Entry 7P09 (electron microscopy, 2.70 A resolution); this record covers chains A and F of the 7 polymer chains in the assembly.

== Chain A (and F) ==
Name: Lon protease homolog, mitochondrial
From: Homo sapiens
Notes: EC 3.4.21.53; chain F of this document is another copy of the same molecule, construct and numbering; everything in this record applies to it too
Reference sequence: P36776 (LONM_HUMAN); numbering as in UniProt (aligned over 67-949)
Sequence (885 residues; each row starts with the number of its first residue):
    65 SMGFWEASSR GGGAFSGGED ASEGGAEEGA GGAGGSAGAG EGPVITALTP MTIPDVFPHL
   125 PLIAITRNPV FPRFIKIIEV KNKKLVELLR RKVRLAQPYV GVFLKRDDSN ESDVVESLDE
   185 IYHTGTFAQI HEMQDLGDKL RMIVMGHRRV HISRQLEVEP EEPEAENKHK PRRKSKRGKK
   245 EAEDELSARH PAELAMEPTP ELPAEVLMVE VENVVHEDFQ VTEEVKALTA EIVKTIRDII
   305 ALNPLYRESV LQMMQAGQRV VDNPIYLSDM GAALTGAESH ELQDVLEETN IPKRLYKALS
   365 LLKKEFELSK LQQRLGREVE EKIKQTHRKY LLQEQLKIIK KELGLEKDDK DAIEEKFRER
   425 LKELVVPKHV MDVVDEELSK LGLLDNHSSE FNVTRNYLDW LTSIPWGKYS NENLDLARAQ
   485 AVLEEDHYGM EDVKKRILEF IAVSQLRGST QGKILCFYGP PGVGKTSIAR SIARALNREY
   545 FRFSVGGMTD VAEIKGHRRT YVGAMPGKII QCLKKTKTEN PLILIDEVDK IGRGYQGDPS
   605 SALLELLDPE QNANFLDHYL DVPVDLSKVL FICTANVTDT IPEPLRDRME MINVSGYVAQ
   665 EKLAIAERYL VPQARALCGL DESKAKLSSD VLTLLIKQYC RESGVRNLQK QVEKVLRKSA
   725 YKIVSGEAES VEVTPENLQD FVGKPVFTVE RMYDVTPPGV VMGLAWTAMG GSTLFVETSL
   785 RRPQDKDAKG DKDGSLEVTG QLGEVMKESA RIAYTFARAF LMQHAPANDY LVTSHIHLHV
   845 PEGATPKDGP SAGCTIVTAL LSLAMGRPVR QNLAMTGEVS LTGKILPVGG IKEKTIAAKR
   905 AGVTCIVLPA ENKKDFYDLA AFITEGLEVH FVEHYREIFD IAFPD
Unresolved in the structure: 65-409, 788-793 (chain F: 65-409, 563-567, 595-601, 788-795)
Differences from the reference sequence: expression tag (65-66)
Bound ions: Mg2+: Thr530 (together with ATP)
Small-molecule neighbours: ATP (adenosine-5'-triphosphate): Asp490, His491, Tyr492, Met494, Pro524, Pro525, Gly526, Val527, Gly528, Lys529, Thr530, Ser531, Glu591, Asn640, Tyr661, Ile669, Tyr673, Val709, Arg710, Gln713

== Interface between chain A and chain F ==
Residue-residue contacts - 55 pairs, chain A then chain F:
  Glu440(A) - Arg459(F)  salt bridge
  Lys444(A) - His451(F)
  Leu447(A) - His451(F)
  Leu480(A) - Tyr725(F)  hydrophobic
  Leu480(A) - Val728(F)  hydrophobic
  Gln484(A) - Tyr725(F)  hydrogen bond
  Arg500(A) - Arg721(F)
  Leu502(A) - Tyr725(F)  hydrophobic
  Glu503(A) - Arg721(F)  salt bridge
  Glu503(A) - Lys722(F)  salt bridge
  Glu503(A) - Tyr725(F)
  Ala506(A) - Ala724(F)
  Ala506(A) - Tyr725(F)  hydrophobic
  Ala506(A) - Val728(F)
  Val507(A) - Cys682(F)
  Gln509(A) - Val728(F)
  Leu510(A) - Leu684(F)  hydrophobic
  Leu510(A) - Val728(F)  hydrophobic
  Arg511(A) - Leu681(F)  hydrogen bond (side chain-backbone)
  Glu647(A) - Lys594(F)
  Asp651(A) - Arg710(F)  salt bridge
  Asp795(A) - Arg786(F)  hydrogen bond (backbone-side chain)
  Asp797(A) - Arg786(F)  salt bridge
  Glu808(A) - Gln805(F)
  Val809(A) - Gln805(F)
  Val809(A) - Gly847(F)
  Glu812(A) - Gly804(F)
  Glu812(A) - Gln805(F)  hydrogen bond
  Arg815(A) - Glu801(F)  salt bridge
  Arg815(A) - His841(F)
  Ile816(A) - Thr803(F)
  Ile816(A) - His843(F)
  Thr819(A) - Arg785(F)
  Thr819(A) - His841(F)  hydrogen bond
  Arg822(A) - Arg785(F)  hydrogen bond (side chain-backbone)
  Arg822(A) - Arg786(F)
  Met826(A) - Pro787(F)  hydrophobic
  Val836(A) - Pro787(F)
  Glu882(A) - Gly847(F)  hydrogen bond (side chain-backbone)
  Ser884(A) - Tyr757(F)
  Ser884(A) - Glu781(F)
  Leu885(A) - Glu781(F)
  Leu885(A) - Ser783(F)
  Leu885(A) - His841(F)
  Leu885(A) - His843(F)
  Thr886(A) - Tyr757(F)  hydrogen bond
  Thr886(A) - Glu781(F)  hydrogen bond
  Lys888(A) - Met756(F)
  Lys888(A) - Tyr757(F)
  Leu890(A) - Pro845(F)
  Lys918(A) - Lys748(F)  hydrogen bond (backbone-side chain)
  Lys918(A) - Pro749(F)
  Lys918(A) - Thr752(F)
  Asp919(A) - Lys748(F)  salt bridge
  Asp922(A) - Lys748(F)
Also at the interface, not in a pair above, chain A (40 interface residues in all): Ser443, Glu654, Lys796, Ala823, Pro854
Also at the interface, not in a pair above, chain F (39 interface residues in all): Gly683, Ile727, Ser729, Gln743, Val764, Thr782, Leu784, Glu846, Ala848

== In short ==
Chain A and chain F form an interface of 40 and 39 residues respectively; the contacts include 10 hydrogen
bonds and 7 salt bridges. Polar pairs include Glu440(A)-Arg459(F), Glu503(A)-Arg721(F) and
Glu503(A)-Lys722(F). Chain A binds ATP.
Both chains are Lon protease homolog, mitochondrial (Homo sapiens). Entry 7P09 (Human mitochondrial Lon
protease with substrate in the ATPase domain) was determined by electron microscopy.
